7NFD - chains A and D of the 6 polymer chains in the assembly; structure by electron microscopy, 3.51 A resolution.

Chain A:
Molecule: ATP-binding cassette sub-family G member 2
Organism: Homo sapiens
Notes: EC 7.6.2.2
UniProt: Q9UNQ0 (ABCG2_HUMAN); numbering as in UniProt (aligned over 1-655)
Chain sequence (655 residues; row label = number of the first residue in the row):
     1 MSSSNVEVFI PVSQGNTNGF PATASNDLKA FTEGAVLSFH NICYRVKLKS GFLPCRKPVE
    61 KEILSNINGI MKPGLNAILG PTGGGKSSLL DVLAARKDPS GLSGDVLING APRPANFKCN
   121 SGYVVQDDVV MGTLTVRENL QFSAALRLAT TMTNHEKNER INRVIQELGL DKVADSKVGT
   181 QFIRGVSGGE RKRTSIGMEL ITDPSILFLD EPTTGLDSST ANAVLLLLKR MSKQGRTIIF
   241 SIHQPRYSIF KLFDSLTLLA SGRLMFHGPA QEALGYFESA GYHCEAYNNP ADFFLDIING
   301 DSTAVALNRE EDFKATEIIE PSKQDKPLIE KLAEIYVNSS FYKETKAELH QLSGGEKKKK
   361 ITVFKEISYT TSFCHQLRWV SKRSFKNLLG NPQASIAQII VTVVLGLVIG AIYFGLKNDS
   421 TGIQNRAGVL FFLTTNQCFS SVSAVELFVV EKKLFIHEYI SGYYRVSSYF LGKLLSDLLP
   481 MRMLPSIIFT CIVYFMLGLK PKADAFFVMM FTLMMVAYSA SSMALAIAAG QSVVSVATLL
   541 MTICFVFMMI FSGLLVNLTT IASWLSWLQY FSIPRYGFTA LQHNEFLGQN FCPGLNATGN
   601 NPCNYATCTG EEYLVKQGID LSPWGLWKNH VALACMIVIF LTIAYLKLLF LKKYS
Not modelled in the structure: 1-34, 47-60, 302-327, 355-368, 655
Cystine bridges: Cys592-Cys608
Covalently attached groups: N-acetylglucosamine (NAG) linked to Asn596
Ligand contacts: mitoxantrone (MIX; 1,4-dihydroxy-5,8-bis({2-[(2-hydroxyethyl)amino]ethyl}amino)-9,10-anthracenedione): Phe432, Thr435, Asn436, Phe439, Thr542, Val546, Met549
UniProt features mapped onto this chain:
  - binding site (ATP): Gly80 to Ser87, Arg184 to Glu190, Glu211, His243
  - site (Not glycosylated): Asn418, Asn557
  - modified residue: Thr362 (Phosphothreonine)
  - glycosylation: Asn596 (N-linked (GlcNAc...) asparagine)
  - natural variant: Val12 (V12M: Found in Jr(a-) blood group phenotype), Gln141 (Q141K: Associated with high serum levels of uric acid and increased risk of gout), Arg147 (R147W: Loss of protein expression), Thr153 (T153M: Decreased protein abundance), Lys360 (deletion: No effect on protein abundance), Phe373 (F373C: Decreased protein abundance), Thr421 (T421A: No effect on protein abundance), Thr434 (T434M: No effect on protein abundance), Ser476 (S476P: No effect on protein abundance), Ser572 (S572R: Decreased protein abundance), Asp620 (D620N: No effect on protein abundance)
  - mutagenesis: Met71 (M71V: Decreased protein abundance. No effect on substrate transmembrane transport), Lys86 (K86M: Decreased protein abundance. Decreased localization to the plasma membrane and retained intracellularly. Loss of ATPase-coupled transmembrane transporter activity), Glu211 (E211Q: Decreased estrone-3 sulfate ATPase-coupled transmembrane transporter activity. Decreased substrate-induced ATP hydrolysis ...), Thr362 (T362A: Loss of phosphorylation by PIM1. Decreased localization to the plasma membrane. Decreased homooligomerization. Loss of function in resistance to drug treatment ...), Arg383 (R383C: Loss of protein expression), Asn418 (N418Q: No effect), Thr435 (T435A: No effect on stability. Increased estrone-3 sulfate ATPase-coupled transmembrane transporter activity. Increased substrate-induced ATP hydrolysis. Increased substrate transport ...), Asn436 (N436A: No effect on stability. Decreased estrone-3 sulfate ATPase-coupled transmembrane transporter activity. Decreased substrate-induced ATP hydrolysis. Decreased substrate transport), Phe439 (F439A: No effect on stability. Decreased estrone-3 sulfate ATPase-coupled transmembrane transporter activity. Decreased substrate-induced ATP hydrolysis. Decreased substrate transport), Arg482 (R482D: Decreases ATPase activity; R482G/N/S/T: Increases ATPase activity; R482K/I/M/Y: No change in ATPase activity; R482T/Y: Decreases transport activity), Val546 (V546A: No effect on stability. No effect on estrone-3 sulfate ATPase-coupled transmembrane transporter activity. No effect on substrate-induced ATP hydrolysis. No effect on substrate transport ...), Met549 (M549A: No effect on stability. No effect on estrone-3 sulfate ATPase-coupled transmembrane transporter activity. No effect on substrate-induced ATP hydrolysis. No effect on substrate transport), 7 further mutagenesis entries in UniProt
From the paper describing this entry:
  - binding site for mitoxantrone: Asn436, Phe439, Thr542, Val546, Met549
  - mutagenesis - N436A, F439A: abolished catalytic activity on mitoxantrone
  - mutagenesis - N436A, F439A: decreased catalytic activity

Chain D:
Molecule: 5D3(Fab) heavy chain variable domain
Organism: Mus musculus
Notes: antibody fragment or engineered binder
Chain sequence (221 residues; numbered 1 to 221; the number before each row is that of its first residue):
     1 QVQLQESGPG LVKPSQSLSL TCTVTGFSIT SDYAWNWIRQ FPGKKLEWMG YINFDGGTTY
    61 NPSLRGRISI TRDTSKNQFF LQLRSVTPED TATYYCATFY GAKGTLDYWG QGTSVTVSSA
   121 KTTPPSVYPL APVCGDTSGS SVTLGCLVKG YFPEPVTLTW NSGSLSSGVH TFPAVLQSDL
   181 YTLSSSVTVT SSTWPSQSIT CNVAHPASST KVDKKIEPRG P
Not modelled in the structure: 1, 120-221
Cystine bridges: Cys22-Cys96

Chain A / chain D interface:
Contacting residue pairs (14):
  Pro593(A) with Tyr51(D); Asn53(D); Phe99(D); Gly101(D)
  Gly594(A) with Asp32(D); Tyr33(D); Ala34(D); Asn53(D), hydrogen bond (backbone-side chain); Tyr100(D)
  Leu595(A) with Phe54(D); Ala102(D), hydrophobic
  Asn596(A) with Ser31(D), hydrogen bond (side chain-backbone); Asp32(D), hydrogen bond (backbone-side chain); Phe54(D)
Also at the interface, not in a pair above, chain A (6 interface residues in all): Asn590, Cys592
Also at the interface, not in a pair above, chain D (12 interface residues in all): Asp55

Summary:
The interface between chain A and chain D involves 6 residues on one side and 12 on the other; the contacts
include 3 hydrogen bonds. Polar pairs include Gly594(A)-Asn53(D), Asn596(A)-Ser31(D) and Asn596(A)-Asp32(D).
From the paper: a binding site for mitoxantrone at Asn436(A), Phe439(A) and Thr542(A) among others; N436A and
F439A of chain A abolish catalytic activity on mitoxantrone.
Here chain A is ATP-binding cassette sub-family G member 2 (Homo sapiens) and chain D is 5D3(Fab) heavy chain
variable domain (Mus musculus). Entry 7NFD (Structure of mitoxantrone-bound ABCG2) was determined by electron
microscopy (same publication as 7NEQ and 7NEZ).
